Entry 7B2P (electron microscopy, 3.43 A resolution); this record covers chains A and C of the 4 polymer chains in the assembly.

Chain A:
Molecule: Complement C4 beta chain
Source organism: Homo sapiens
UniProt: P0C0L4 (CO4A_HUMAN); residue numbers follow UniProt; this construct covers 20-675
Sequence (656 residues; numbered 20 to 675; the number before each row is that of its first residue):
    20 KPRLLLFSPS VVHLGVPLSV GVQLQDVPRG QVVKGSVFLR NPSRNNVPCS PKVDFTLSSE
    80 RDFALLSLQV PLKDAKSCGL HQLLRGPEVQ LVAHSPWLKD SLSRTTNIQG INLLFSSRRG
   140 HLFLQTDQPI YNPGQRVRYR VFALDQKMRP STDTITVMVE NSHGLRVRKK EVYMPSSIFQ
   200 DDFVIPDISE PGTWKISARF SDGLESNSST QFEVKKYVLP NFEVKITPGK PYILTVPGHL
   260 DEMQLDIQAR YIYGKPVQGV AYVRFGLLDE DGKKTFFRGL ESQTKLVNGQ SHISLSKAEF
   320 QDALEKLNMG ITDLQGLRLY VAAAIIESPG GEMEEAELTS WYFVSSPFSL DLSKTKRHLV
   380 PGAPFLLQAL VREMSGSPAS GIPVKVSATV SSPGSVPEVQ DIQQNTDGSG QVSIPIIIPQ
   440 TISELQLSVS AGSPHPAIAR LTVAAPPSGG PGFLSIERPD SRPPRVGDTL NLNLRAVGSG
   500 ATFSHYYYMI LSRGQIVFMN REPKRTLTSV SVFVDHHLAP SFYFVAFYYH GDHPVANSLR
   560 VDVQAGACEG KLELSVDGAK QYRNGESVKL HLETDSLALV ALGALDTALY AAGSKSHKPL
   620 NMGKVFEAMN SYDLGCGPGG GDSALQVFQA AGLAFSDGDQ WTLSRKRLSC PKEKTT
Not modelled in the structure: 670-675
Disulfides: Cys68-Cys97, Cys635-Cys669
Covalent attachments: N-acetylglucosamine (NAG) linked to Asn226

Chain C:
Molecule: Complement C4 gamma chain
Source organism: Homo sapiens
UniProt: P0C0L4 (CO4A_HUMAN); residues 1454-1744 here = UniProt positions 1454-1744
Sequence (291 residues; numbered 1454 to 1744; the number before each row is that of its first residue):
  1454 EAPKVVEEQE SRVHYTVCIW RNGKVGLSGM AIADVTLLSG FHALRADLEK LTSLSDRYVS
  1514 HFETEGPHVL LYFDSVPTSR ECVGFEAVQE VPVGLVQPAS ATLYDYYNPE RRCSVFYGAP
  1574 SKSRLLATLC SAEVCQCAEG KCPRQRRALE RGLQDEDGYR MKFACYYPRV EYGFQVKVLR
  1634 EDSRAAFRLF ETKITQVLHF TKDVKAAANQ MRNFLVRASC RLRLEPGKEY LIMGLDGATY
  1694 DLEGHPQYLL DSNSWIEEMP SERLCRSTRQ RAACAQLNDF LQEYGTQGCQ V
Not modelled in the structure: 1454-1464, 1595-1744
Disulfides: Cys1471-Cys1535, Cys1583-Cys1588

How chain A and chain C interact:
Contacting residue pairs - 27 pairs, chain A then chain C:
  Gln277(A) - Glu1518(C)  hydrogen bond
  Val279(A) - Glu1516(C)
  Tyr281(A) - Leu1523(C)
  Tyr281(A) - Tyr1559(C)
  Val282(A) - Tyr1559(C)  hydrogen bond (backbone-side chain)
  Arg283(A) - Tyr1559(C)  hydrogen bond (side chain-backbone)
  Arg283(A) - Tyr1560(C)
  Arg283(A) - Pro1562(C)
  Phe295(A) - Tyr1560(C)  hydrophobic
  Phe296(A) - Tyr1560(C)  hydrogen bond (backbone-side chain)
  Arg297(A) - Met1483(C)
  Arg297(A) - Tyr1560(C)  hydrogen bond
  Glu300(A) - Tyr1559(C)
  Glu300(A) - Tyr1560(C)  hydrogen bond
  Gln302(A) - His1514(C)
  Gln302(A) - Tyr1525(C)
  Gln302(A) - Tyr1559(C)  hydrogen bond
  Ile345(A) - Leu1523(C)  hydrophobic
  Ser347(A) - Glu1516(C)  hydrogen bond
  Ser347(A) - Glu1518(C)
  Ser347(A) - His1521(C)
  Ser347(A) - Leu1523(C)
  Pro348(A) - Glu1518(C)
  Pro348(A) - His1521(C)
  Gly350(A) - His1521(C)
  Met352(A) - Tyr1557(C)  hydrophobic
  Met352(A) - Pro1562(C)  hydrophobic
Interface residues without a listed pair, chain A (17 interface residues in all): Lys304, Ala343
Interface residues without a listed pair, chain C (15 interface residues in all): Ser1481, Gly1482, Ile1485, Asp1487

Overview:
The interface between chain A and chain C involves 17 residues on one side and 15 on the other; the contacts
include 8 hydrogen bonds. Polar contacts include Gln277(A)-Glu1518(C), Val282(A)-Tyr1559(C) and
Arg283(A)-Tyr1559(C). N-acetylglucosamine is covalently linked to Asn226(A).
Chain A is Complement C4 beta chain and chain C is Complement C4 gamma chain, both from Homo sapiens; the
structure, Cryo-EM structure of complement C4b in complex with nanobody B5, was determined by electron
microscopy together with 7B2M and 7B2Q from the same study.
